2BNU - chains A and B; structure by X-ray diffraction, 1.40 A resolution.

[Chain A]
Name: T-cell receptor alpha chain C region
Source organism: Homo sapiens
Notes: fragment: extracellular domains, residues 1-91
UniProt: P01848 (TCA_HUMAN); the construct has insertions or renumbered stretches relative to UniProt, so the offset changes along the chain: 2-113 = UniProt 2-113; 114-204 = UniProt 1-91
Amino-acid sequence (203 residues; numbered 2 to 204; the number before each row is that of its first residue):
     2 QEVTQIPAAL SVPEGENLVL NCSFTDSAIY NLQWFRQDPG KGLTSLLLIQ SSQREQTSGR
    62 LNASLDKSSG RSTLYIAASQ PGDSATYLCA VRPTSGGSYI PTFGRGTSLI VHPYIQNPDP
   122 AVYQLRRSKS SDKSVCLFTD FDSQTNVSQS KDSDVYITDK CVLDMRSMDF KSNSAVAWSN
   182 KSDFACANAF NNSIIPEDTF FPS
Construct notes: conflict Tyr-115 (Asn2 in P01848), Arg-128 (Asp15 in P01848), Cys-162 (Thr49 in P01848)
Disulfide bonds: Cys-23/Cys-90, Cys-137/Cys-187
Swiss-Prot annotation at these positions:
  - glycosylation: Asn-32 (N-linked (GlcNAc...) asparagine)

[Chain B]
Name: T-cell receptor beta chain C region
Source organism: Homo sapiens
Notes: fragment: extracellular domains, residues 1-130
UniProt: chimeric construct of P01848, P01850: residues 2-112 from P01848 (TCA_HUMAN) positions 2-112 (same numbers); residues 113-242 from P01850 positions 1-130 (UniProt number = residue number - 112)
Amino-acid sequence (241 residues; row label = number of the first residue in the row):
     2 GVTQTPKFQV LKTGQSMTLQ CAQDMNHEYM SWYRQDPGMG LRLIHYSVGA GITDQGEVPN
    62 GYNVSRSTTE DFPLRLLSAA PSQTSVYFCA SSYVGNTGEL FFGEGSRLTV LEDLKNVFPP
   122 EVAVFEPSEA EISHTQKATL VCLATGFYPD HVELSWWVNG KEVHSGVCTD PQPLKEQPAL
   182 NDSRYALSSR LRVSATFWQD PRNHFRCQVQ FYGLSENDEW TQDRAKPVTQ IVSAEAWGRA
   242 D
Construct notes: conflict Lys-116 (Asn4 in P01848), Asn-117 (Lys5 in P01848), Tyr-149 (Phe37 in P01848), Cys-169 (Ser57 in P01848), Ala-187 (Cys75 in P01848), Asp-201 (Asn89 in P01848)
Disulfide bonds: Cys-22/Cys-90, Cys-143/Cys-208

[Interface between chain A and chain B]
Pairs across the interface (112; chain A residue first):
  Tyr-31(A) with Gly-96(B), hydrogen bond (side chain-backbone); Asn-97(B), hydrogen bond (side chain-backbone); Thr-98(B)
  Asn-32(A) with Thr-98(B); Gly-99(B)
  Gln-34(A) with Glu-100(B); Leu-101(B), hydrogen bond (side chain-backbone)
  Phe-36(A) with Phe-103(B), hydrophobic
  Gln-38(A) with Gln-36(B), hydrogen bond; Phe-89(B)
  Pro-40(A) with Pro-172(B)
  Gly-41(A) with Arg-108(B), hydrogen bond (backbone-side chain)
  Lys-42(A) with Phe-89(B); Arg-108(B), hydrogen bond (backbone-side chain)
  Gly-43(A) with Phe-89(B); Glu-105(B)
  Leu-44(A) with Leu-42(B), hydrophobic; Phe-89(B), hydrophobic; Phe-103(B), hydrophobic
  Leu-49(A) with Thr-98(B); Glu-100(B)
  Gln-51(A) with Thr-98(B)
  Arg-93(A) with Tyr-30(B); Ser-93(B), hydrogen bond; Gly-99(B), hydrogen bond (side chain-backbone); Leu-101(B)
  Ser-99(A) with Tyr-47(B)
  Tyr-100(A) with Tyr-30(B); Val-49(B), hydrophobic
  Ile-101(A) with Leu-44(B), hydrophobic; Tyr-47(B), hydrophobic
  Pro-102(A) with Tyr-30(B); Tyr-34(B); Leu-101(B), hydrophobic
  Phe-104(A) with Tyr-34(B); Leu-42(B), hydrophobic; Phe-103(B), hydrophobic
  Arg-106(A) with Gly-39(B), hydrogen bond (side chain-backbone); Met-40(B), hydrogen bond (side chain-backbone); Gly-41(B)
  Asp-120(A) with His-135(B), salt bridge; Thr-136(B)
  Tyr-124(A) with Ser-129(B); Ala-131(B); Glu-132(B); His-135(B); Thr-136(B)
  Gln-125(A) with Ser-129(B)
  Leu-126(A) with Phe-126(B); Glu-127(B); Thr-140(B); Val-142(B), hydrophobic
  Arg-127(A) with Phe-126(B); Glu-127(B), salt bridge; Pro-128(B); Arg-240(B)
  Arg-128(A) with Val-125(B), hydrogen bond (side chain-backbone); Phe-126(B); Glu-127(B), salt bridge; Glu-236(B), hydrogen bond (side chain-backbone); Ala-237(B)
  Ser-129(A) with Ala-124(B); Val-125(B)
  Asp-133(A) with Ala-124(B); Phe-126(B)
  Lys-134(A) with Phe-126(B); Thr-146(B)
  Val-136(A) with Phe-126(B), hydrophobic; Leu-144(B), hydrophobic
  Leu-138(A) with Thr-140(B)
  Thr-140(A) with Arg-193(B)
  Asp-141(A) with Thr-136(B); Arg-193(B), salt bridge
  Tyr-157(A) with Leu-175(B), hydrophobic; Lys-176(B); Glu-177(B), hydrogen bond (side chain-backbone)
  Ile-158(A) with Leu-175(B)
  Thr-159(A) with Asp-171(B); Ser-189(B); Arg-191(B), hydrogen bond
  Asp-160(A) with Asp-171(B); Pro-172(B); Gln-173(B); Arg-191(B), hydrogen bond (backbone-side chain)
  Cys-162(A) with Cys-169(B), disulfide; Thr-170(B); Arg-191(B), hydrogen bond
  Val-163(A) with Cys-169(B)
  Leu-164(A) with Gly-167(B); Val-168(B); Cys-169(B); Arg-193(B)
  Asp-165(A) with Ser-166(B); Gly-167(B), hydrogen bond (backbone-backbone)
  Met-166(A) with Lys-138(B); Arg-193(B); Val-194(B); Ser-195(B)
  Arg-167(A) with His-165(B); Ser-166(B), hydrogen bond (backbone-side chain)
  Phe-171(A) with Lys-138(B); Arg-193(B)
  Ser-173(A) with Arg-193(B), hydrogen bond
  Ser-175(A) with Arg-191(B), hydrogen bond
  Ala-176(A) with Arg-191(B)
  Val-177(A) with Ser-189(B); Arg-191(B)
  Trp-179(A) with Leu-144(B), hydrophobic; Leu-175(B), hydrophobic; Ala-187(B), hydrophobic
  Phe-201(A) with His-135(B)
  Pro-203(A) with Ala-131(B), hydrophobic
Interface residues without a listed pair, chain A (53 interface residues in all): Ser-46, Leu-89, Met-169
Interface residues without a listed pair, chain B (59 interface residues in all): Gly-104, Leu-141
Inter-chain disulfides: Cys-162(A)/Cys-169(B)

[Overview]
Chain A and chain B form an interface of 53 and 59 residues respectively, with 1 disulfide bond, 20 hydrogen
bonds and 4 salt bridges. Among the polar pairs are Asp-120(A)/His-135(B), Arg-127(A)/Glu-127(B) and
Arg-128(A)/Glu-127(B).
Here chain A is T-cell receptor alpha chain C region and chain B is T-cell receptor beta chain C region, both
from Homo sapiens. Entry 2BNU (Structural and kinetic basis for heightened immunogenicity of T cell vaccines)
was determined by X-ray diffraction.
